Entry 7ZMF (X-ray diffraction, 2.21 A resolution); this record covers chains A and B.

[Chain A (and B)]
Protein: Putative polyketide synthase
From: Brevibacillus brevis NBRC 100599
Notes: chain B of this document is another copy of the same molecule, construct and numbering; everything in this record applies to it too
Reference sequence: C0ZGQ6 (C0ZGQ6_BREBN); numbering as in UniProt (aligned over 1135-1435)
Amino-acid sequence (304 residues; row label = number of the first residue in the row):
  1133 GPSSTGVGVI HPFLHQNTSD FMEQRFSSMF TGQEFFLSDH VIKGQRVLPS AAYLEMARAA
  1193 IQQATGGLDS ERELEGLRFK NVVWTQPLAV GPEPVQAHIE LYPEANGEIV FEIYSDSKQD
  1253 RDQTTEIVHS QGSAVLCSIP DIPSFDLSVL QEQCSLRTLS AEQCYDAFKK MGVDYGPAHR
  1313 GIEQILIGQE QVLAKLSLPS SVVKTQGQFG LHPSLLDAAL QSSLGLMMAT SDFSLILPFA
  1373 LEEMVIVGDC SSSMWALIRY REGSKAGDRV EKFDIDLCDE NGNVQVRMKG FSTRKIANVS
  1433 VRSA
Unresolved in the structure: 1133-1139, 1200-1205, 1360-1365, 1394-1401, 1433-1436 (chain B: 1133-1139, 1199-1207, 1252-1255, 1432-1436)
Sequence notes: expression tag (1133-1134, 1436)
Metal / ion sites: Mg2+: E1155, E1232
What the authors report for this chain:
  - catalytic residues: H1172, D1349

[Chain A / chain B interface]
Pairs across the interface (24; chain A residue first):
  N1149(A) - N1149(B)
  N1149(A) - T1150(B)
  N1149(A) - S1151(B)  hydrogen bond (side chain-backbone)
  T1150(A) - N1149(B)
  S1151(A) - N1149(B)  hydrogen bond (backbone-side chain)
  S1151(A) - S1151(B)
  S1151(A) - Q1156(B)  hydrogen bond (backbone-side chain)
  D1152(A) - Q1156(B)
  D1152(A) - A1196(B)
  F1153(A) - Q1156(B)
  F1153(A) - A1196(B)  hydrogen bond (backbone-backbone)
  F1153(A) - T1197(B)
  F1153(A) - L1233(B)  hydrophobic
  F1153(A) - P1235(B)  hydrophobic
  F1153(A) - I1241(B)  hydrophobic
  Q1156(A) - S1151(B)  hydrogen bond (side chain-backbone)
  Q1156(A) - D1152(B)
  Q1156(A) - F1153(B)
  A1196(A) - D1152(B)
  A1196(A) - F1153(B)  hydrogen bond (backbone-backbone)
  T1197(A) - F1153(B)
  L1233(A) - F1153(B)  hydrophobic
  P1235(A) - F1153(B)  hydrophobic
  I1241(A) - F1153(B)  hydrophobic
Other interface residues (no listed pair), chain A (12 interface residues in all): Q1195
Other interface residues (no listed pair), chain B (12 interface residues in all): Q1195

[In short]
Chain A and chain B each contribute 12 residues to their interface; the contacts include 6 hydrogen bonds.
Among the polar pairs are N1149(A)-S1151(B), S1151(A)-Q1156(B) and F1153(A)-A1196(B). The Mg2+ site is built
by E1155(A) and E1232(A). The paper reports catalytic residues H1172(A) and D1349(A).
Chain A and chain B are both Putative polyketide synthase (Brevibacillus brevis NBRC 100599); the structure,
Dehydratase domain of module 3 from Brevibacillus Brevis orphan BGC11, was determined by X-ray diffraction
(same publication as 7ZM9, 7ZMA, 7ZMC, 7ZMD and 7ZSK).
